Entry 7U0I (electron microscopy, 2.60 A resolution); this record covers chains G and J of the 14 polymer chains in the assembly.

== Chain G ==
Molecule: Histone H2A type 2-C
Source organism: Homo sapiens
Reference sequence: Q16777 (H2A2C_HUMAN); residues 0-128 here correspond to UniProt positions 1-129 (UniProt number = residue number + 1)
Sequence (129 residues; each row starts with the number of its first residue; numbering starts at 0):
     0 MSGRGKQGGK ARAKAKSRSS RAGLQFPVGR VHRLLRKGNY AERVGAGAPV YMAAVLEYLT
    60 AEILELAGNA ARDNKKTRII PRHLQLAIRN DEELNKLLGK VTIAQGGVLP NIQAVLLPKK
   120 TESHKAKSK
Not modelled in the structure: 0-11, 119-128
UniProt features mapped onto this chain:
  - modified residue: Ser1 (N-acetylserine), Arg3 (Citrulline), Lys5 (N6-(2-hydroxyisobutyryl)lysine), Lys9 (N6-(2-hydroxyisobutyryl)lysine), Lys13 (N6-(beta-hydroxybutyryl)lysine), Lys36 (N6-(2-hydroxyisobutyryl)lysine), Lys74 (N6-(2-hydroxyisobutyryl)lysine), Lys75 (N6-(2-hydroxyisobutyryl)lysine), Lys95 (N6-(2-hydroxyisobutyryl)lysine), Lys99 (N6-glutaryllysine), Gln104 (N5-methylglutamine), Lys118 (N6-(2-hydroxyisobutyryl)lysine), Lys119 (N6-crotonyllysine), Thr120 (Phosphothreonine), Ser122 (Phosphoserine), Lys124 (N6-crotonyllysine)
  - cross-link (Glycyl lysine isopeptide (Lys-Gly)): Lys13 (interchain with G-Cter in ubiquitin), Lys15 (interchain with G-Cter in ubiquitin), Lys119 (interchain with G-Cter in ubiquitin)

== Chain J ==
Molecule: 162-nt DNA strand
Sequence (162 nucleotides; each row starts with the number of its first residue):
     1 TGTCTTTATT CACAAGCTTG CACAATCCCT GCTGGACAAT TCTGAGTGAT GGCAGCTCCC
    61 ACCTTTCCTT CTTCCTTCAC TTAGACTACA TTTATTCAGC ATCTGTATTG TTGGAGTAAG
   121 TTCCATGTTA ATACTCACCA CTGAGGATAT GTTAATACCA CT
Not modelled in the structure: 1-3, 153-162

== Interface between chain G and chain J ==
Pairs across the interface (15; chain G residue first):
  Ala12(G) - DC37(J)  phosphate contact
  Ala12(G) - DA38(J)  phosphate contact
  Ala14(G) - DA36(J)  phosphate contact
  Ala14(G) - DC37(J)  sugar contact
  Lys15(G) - DA36(J)  phosphate contact
  Lys15(G) - DC37(J)  phosphate contact
  Ser16(G) - DA36(J)  sugar contact
  Arg17(G) - DA36(J)  salt bridge to the phosphate
  Arg20(G) - DC37(J)  salt bridge to the phosphate
  Gly28(G) - DA36(J)  phosphate contact
  Arg29(G) - DG35(J)  phosphate contact
  Arg32(G) - DG35(J)  salt bridge to the phosphate
  Glu41(G) - DG44(J)  phosphate contact
  Arg42(G) - DG44(J)  sugar contact
  Arg77(G) - DA25(J)  sugar contact
Other interface residues (no listed pair), chain J (7 interface residues in all): DT43

== Overview ==
The interface between chain G and chain J involves 12 residues on one side and 7 on the other, with 3 salt
bridges. Among the polar pairs are Arg17(G)-DA36(J), Arg20(G)-DC37(J) and Arg32(G)-DG35(J).
Here chain G is Histone H2A type 2-C (Homo sapiens) and chain J is a 162-nt DNA strand. Entry 7U0I (Structure
of LIN28b nucleosome bound 2 OCT4) was determined by electron microscopy together with 7U0G, 7U0J, 8DK5, 8SPS
and 8SPU from the same study.
